6GH5 - chains C and G of the 8 polymer chains in the assembly; structure by electron microscopy, 3.40 A resolution.

Chain C:
Protein: DNA-directed RNA polymerase subunit beta
Organism: Escherichia coli (strain K12)
Notes: EC 2.7.7.6
UniProt: P0A8V2 (RPOB_ECOLI); residues 1-1342 here = UniProt positions 1-1342
Sequence (1342 residues; row label = number of the first residue in the row):
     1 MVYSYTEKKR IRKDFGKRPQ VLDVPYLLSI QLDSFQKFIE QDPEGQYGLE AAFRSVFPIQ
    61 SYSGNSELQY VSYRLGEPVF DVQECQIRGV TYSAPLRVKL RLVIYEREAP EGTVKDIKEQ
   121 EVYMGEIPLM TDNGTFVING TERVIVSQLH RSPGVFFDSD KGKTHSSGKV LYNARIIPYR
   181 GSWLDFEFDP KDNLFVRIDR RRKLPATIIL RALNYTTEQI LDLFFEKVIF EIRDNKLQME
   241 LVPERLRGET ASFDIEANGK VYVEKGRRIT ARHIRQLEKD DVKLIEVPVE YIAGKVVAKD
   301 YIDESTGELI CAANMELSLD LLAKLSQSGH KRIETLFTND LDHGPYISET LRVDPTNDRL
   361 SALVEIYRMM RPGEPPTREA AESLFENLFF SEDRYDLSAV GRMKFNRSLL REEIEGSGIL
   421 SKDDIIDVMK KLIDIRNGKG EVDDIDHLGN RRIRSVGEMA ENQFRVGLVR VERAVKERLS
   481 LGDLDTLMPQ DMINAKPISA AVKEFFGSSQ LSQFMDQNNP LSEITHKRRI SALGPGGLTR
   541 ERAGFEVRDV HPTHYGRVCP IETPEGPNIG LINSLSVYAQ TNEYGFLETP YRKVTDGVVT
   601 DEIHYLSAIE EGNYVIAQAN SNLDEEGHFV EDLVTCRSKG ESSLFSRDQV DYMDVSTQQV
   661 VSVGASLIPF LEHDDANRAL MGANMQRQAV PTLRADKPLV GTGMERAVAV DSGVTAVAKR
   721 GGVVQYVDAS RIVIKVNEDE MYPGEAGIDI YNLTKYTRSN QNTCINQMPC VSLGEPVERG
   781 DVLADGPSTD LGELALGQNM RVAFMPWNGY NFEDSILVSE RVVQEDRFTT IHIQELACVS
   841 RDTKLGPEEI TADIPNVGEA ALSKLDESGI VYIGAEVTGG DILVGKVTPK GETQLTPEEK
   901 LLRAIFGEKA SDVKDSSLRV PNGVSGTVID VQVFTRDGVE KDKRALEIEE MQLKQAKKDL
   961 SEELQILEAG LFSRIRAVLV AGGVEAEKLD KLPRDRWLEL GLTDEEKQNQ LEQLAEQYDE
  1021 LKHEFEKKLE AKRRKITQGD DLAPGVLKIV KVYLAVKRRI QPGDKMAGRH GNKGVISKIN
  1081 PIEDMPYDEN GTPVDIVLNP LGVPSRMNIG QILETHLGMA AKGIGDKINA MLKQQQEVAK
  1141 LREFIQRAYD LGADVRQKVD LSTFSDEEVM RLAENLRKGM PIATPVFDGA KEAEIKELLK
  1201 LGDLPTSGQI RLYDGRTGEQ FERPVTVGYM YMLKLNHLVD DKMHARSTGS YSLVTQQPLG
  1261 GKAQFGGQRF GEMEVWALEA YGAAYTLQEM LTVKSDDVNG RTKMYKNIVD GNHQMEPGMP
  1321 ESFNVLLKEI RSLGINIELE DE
Not modelled in the structure: 1342
Swiss-Prot annotation at these positions:
  - modified residue (N6-acetyllysine): Lys1022, Lys1200
Reported in the primary citation:
  - binding site for nifH promoter non-template DNA (chain G): Trp183

Chain G:
Molecule: nifH promoter non-template DNA
Sequence (63 nucleotides; each row starts with the number of its first residue; numbers below 1 keep their minus sign (DG-35 is residue -35)):
   -35 GAGACGGCTG GCACGACTTT TGCACTCGAC TAAAGGGGCG CGCATGCTGT TGCGCATTCA
    25 TGT
Not modelled in the structure: -35 to -30, 17-27

Chain C / chain G interface:
Residue-residue contacts - 16 pairs, chain C then chain G:
  Arg151(C) with DG1(G), base contact
  Trp183(C) with DG0(G), stacking on the base
  Asp199(C) with DG0(G), hydrogen bond to the base
  Arg200(C) with DG0(G), base contact
  Ile445(C) with DG1(G), base contact
  Arg451(C) with DG1(G), hydrogen bond to the base
  Arg473(C) with DT-5(G), salt bridge to the phosphate
  Thr539(C) with DG0(G), phosphate contact; DG1(G), hydrogen bond to the phosphate
  Glu541(C) with DG2(G), base contact
  Arg542(C) with DG0(G), salt bridge to the phosphate; DG1(G), salt bridge to the phosphate; DG2(G), sugar contact
  Ala543(C) with DG1(G), sugar contact
  Glu546(C) with DG1(G), base contact
  Val547(C) with DG1(G), base contact
Also at the interface, not in a pair above, chain C (17 interface residues in all): Gly181, Asp446, Pro535, Leu538
Also at the interface, not in a pair above, chain G (6 interface residues in all): DA-4, DG-1

In short:
The interface between chain C and chain G involves 17 residues on one side and 6 on the other; the contacts
include 3 hydrogen bonds, 3 salt bridges and 1 aromatic stacking contact. Polar contacts include
Asp199(C)-DG0(G), Arg451(C)-DG1(G) and Thr539(C)-DG1(G). The paper reports a binding site for nifH promoter
non-template DNA (chain G) at Trp183(C).
Chain C is DNA-directed RNA polymerase subunit beta (Escherichia coli (strain K12)) and chain G is nifH
promoter non-template DNA; the structure, Cryo-EM structure of bacterial RNA polymerase-sigma54 holoenzyme
transcription open complex, was determined by electron microscopy together with 6GFW and 6GH6 from the same
study.
